4AST - chains A and B of the 8 polymer chains in the assembly; structure by X-ray diffraction, 2.38 A resolution.

# Chain A (and B)
Name: Aldo-keto reductase AKR14A1
Source organism: Escherichia coli K-12
Notes: chain B of this document is another copy of the same molecule, construct and numbering; everything in this record applies to it too
UniProt: Q46851 (YGHZ_ECOLI); numbering as in UniProt (aligned over 1-346)
Chain sequence (346 residues; row label = number of the first residue in the row):
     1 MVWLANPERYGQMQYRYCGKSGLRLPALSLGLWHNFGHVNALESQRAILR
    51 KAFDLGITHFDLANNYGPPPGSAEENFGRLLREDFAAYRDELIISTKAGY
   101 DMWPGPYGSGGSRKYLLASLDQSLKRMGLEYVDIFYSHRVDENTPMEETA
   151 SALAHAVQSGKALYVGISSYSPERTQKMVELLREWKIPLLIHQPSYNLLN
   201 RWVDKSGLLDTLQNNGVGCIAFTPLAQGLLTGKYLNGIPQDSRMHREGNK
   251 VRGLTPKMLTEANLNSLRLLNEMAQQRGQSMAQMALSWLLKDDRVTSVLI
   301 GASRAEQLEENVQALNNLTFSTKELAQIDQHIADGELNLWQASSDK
Disordered / not traced: 1, 232-261, 339-346 (chain B: 1, 233-258, 339-346)
Swiss-Prot annotation at these positions:
  - binding site (NADP(+)): W33, D61, Y66, S168, Q193, T223, L225, Q227, K233, S303, Q307, N311
  - site (Important for catalysis): D61, Y66, K97, H138

# How chain A and chain B interact
Pairs across the interface - 43 pairs, chain A then chain B:
  R9(A) with P104(B)
  Y10(A) with P104(B); G105(B); P106(B)
  Y15(A) with P106(B), hydrophobic
  Y17(A) with N143(B), hydrogen bond
  K20(A) with P145(B)
  S21(A) with N143(B); P145(B); E148(B)
  G22(A) with S112(B); N143(B); T144(B); P145(B); E148(B), hydrogen bond (backbone-side chain)
  L23(A) with Y107(B), hydrophobic; K114(B)
  R24(A) with P106(B); Y107(B), hydrogen bond (backbone-side chain)
  P26(A) with Y107(B)
  T58(A) with Y107(B), hydrogen bond
  R89(A) with K114(B)
  D90(A) with W103(B), hydrogen bond (backbone-side chain); Y107(B); K114(B); Q122(B), hydrogen bond
  E91(A) with W103(B); P104(B); Y107(B)
  L92(A) with K114(B), hydrogen bond (backbone-side chain)
  I93(A) with Y107(B); K114(B)
  D133(A) with K114(B), salt bridge
  V157(A) with R113(B); H155(B)
  Q158(A) with H155(B)
  L163(A) with R113(B), hydrogen bond (backbone-side chain); K114(B)
  Y164(A) with R113(B); K114(B), hydrogen bond (side chain-backbone); E148(B), hydrogen bond
  K186(A) with E184(B), salt bridge; W185(B)
Other interface residues (no listed pair), chain A (25 interface residues in all): L25, Y131, G160
Other interface residues (no listed pair), chain B (19 interface residues in all): L117, A118, D121

# Summary
25 residues of chain A face 19 of chain B across their interface, with 10 hydrogen bonds and 2 salt bridges.
Polar contacts include D133(A)-K114(B), K186(A)-E184(B) and Y17(A)-N143(B). From UniProt: 12 NADP+-binding
residues on chain A.
Chain A and chain B are both Aldo-keto reductase AKR14A1 (Escherichia coli K-12); the structure, The apo
structure of a bacterial aldo-keto reductase AKR14A1, was determined by X-ray diffraction, deposited together
with 4AUB.
